Entry 1L5Q (X-ray diffraction, 2.25 A resolution); this record covers chains A and B.

Chain A (and B):
Protein: Glycogen phosphorylase, liver form
Source organism: Homo sapiens
Notes: EC 2.4.1.1; chain B of this document is another copy of the same molecule, construct and numbering; everything in this record applies to it too
UniProtKB: P06737 (PHS1_HUMAN); residues 0-846 here correspond to UniProt positions 1-847 (UniProt number = residue number + 1)
Amino-acid sequence (847 residues; each row starts with the number of its first residue; numbering starts at 0):
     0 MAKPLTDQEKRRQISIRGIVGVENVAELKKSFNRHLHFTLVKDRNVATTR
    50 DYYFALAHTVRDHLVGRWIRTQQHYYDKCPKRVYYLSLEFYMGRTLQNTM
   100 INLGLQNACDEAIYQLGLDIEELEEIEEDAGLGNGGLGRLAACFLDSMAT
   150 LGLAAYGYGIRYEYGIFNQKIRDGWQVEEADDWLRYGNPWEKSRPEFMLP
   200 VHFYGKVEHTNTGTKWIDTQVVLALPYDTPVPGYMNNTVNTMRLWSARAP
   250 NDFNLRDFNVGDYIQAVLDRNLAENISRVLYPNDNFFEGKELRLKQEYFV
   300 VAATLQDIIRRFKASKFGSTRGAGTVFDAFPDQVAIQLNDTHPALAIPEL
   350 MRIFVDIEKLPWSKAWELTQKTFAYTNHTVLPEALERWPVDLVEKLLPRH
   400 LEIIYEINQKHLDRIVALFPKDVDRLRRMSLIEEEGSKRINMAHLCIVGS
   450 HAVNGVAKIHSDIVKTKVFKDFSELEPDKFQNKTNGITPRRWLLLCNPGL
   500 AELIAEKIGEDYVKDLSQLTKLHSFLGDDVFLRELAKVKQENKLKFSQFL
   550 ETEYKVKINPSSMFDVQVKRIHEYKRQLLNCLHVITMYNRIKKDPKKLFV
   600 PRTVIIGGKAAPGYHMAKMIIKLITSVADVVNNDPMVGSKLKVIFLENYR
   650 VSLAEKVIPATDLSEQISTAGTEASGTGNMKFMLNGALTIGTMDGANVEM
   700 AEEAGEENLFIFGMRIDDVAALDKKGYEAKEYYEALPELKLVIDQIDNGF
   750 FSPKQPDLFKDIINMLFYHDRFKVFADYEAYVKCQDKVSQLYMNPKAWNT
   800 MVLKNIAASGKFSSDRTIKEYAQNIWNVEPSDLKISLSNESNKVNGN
Not modelled in the structure: 0-21, 251-260, 317-324, 831-846 (chain B: 0-22, 251-260, 317-324, 831-846)
Glycans and other covalent adducts: pyridoxal phosphate (PLP) linked to Lys680
Ligand contacts:
  - cp403700 (700; [5-chloro-1H-indol-2-carbonyl-phenylalaninyl]-azetidine-3-carboxylic acid), molecule 1: Phe37, Thr38, Leu39, Val40, Phe53, His57, Arg184, Tyr185, Gly186, Asn187, Pro188
  - cp403700 (700), molecule 2: Arg60, Leu63, Val64, Trp67, Pro188, Trp189, Glu190, Lys191, Ser192, Tyr226, Pro229
  - caffeine (CFF), molecule 1: Trp174, His614, Lys617, Met618
  - caffeine (CFF), molecule 2: Asn282, Asp283, Asn284, Phe285, Glu382, His571, Ala610, Gly612, Tyr613
  - N-acetyl-beta-D-glucopyranosylamine (NBG): Gly135, Leu136, Leu139, Asp283, Asn284, Asp339, His377, Thr378, Val455, Asn484, Tyr573, Glu672, Ala673, Ser674, Gly675, Thr676
  - pyridoxal phosphate (PLP): Tyr90, Gly134, Gly135, Arg138, Trp491, Val567, Lys568, Lys574, Tyr648, Arg649, Val650, Ala653, Gln665, Glu672, Gly675, Thr676, Gly677
What the authors report for this chain:
  - binding site for caffeine: Trp174, Phe285, Glu382, Glu572, Tyr613, Arg770
  - contacts within the chain: Glu382-Arg770
  - conformationally variable residues (loop rearrangement): Phe285
  - post-translational modification sites: Ser14 (citing earlier work)

How chain A and chain B interact:
Contacting residue pairs (64; chain A residue first):
  His36(A) with Val64(B)
  Phe37(A) with Asp61(B); Val64(B), hydrophobic
  Leu39(A) with Lys191(B)
  Val40(A) with Trp67(B), hydrophobic; Ile68(B)
  Lys41(A) with Arg193(B); Glu195(B), salt bridge
  Thr47(A) with Glu195(B)
  Asp61(A) with Phe37(B)
  Val64(A) with His36(B)
  Ile68(A) with Val40(B)
  Tyr163(A) with Val266(B), hydrophobic; Arg269(B), hydrogen bond; Glu273(B)
  Gly164(A) with Tyr262(B)
  Phe166(A) with Tyr262(B)
  Glu178(A) with Asn250(B)
  Ala179(A) with Arg269(B)
  Asp181(A) with Arg247(B), salt bridge; Arg269(B), salt bridge
  Arg184(A) with Leu222(B); Arg247(B); Ala248(B), hydrogen bond (side chain-backbone); Asn250(B); Arg269(B)
  Tyr185(A) with Pro194(B), hydrophobic; Met197(B), hydrophobic
  Lys191(A) with Leu39(B)
  Pro194(A) with Tyr185(B), hydrophobic
  Glu195(A) with Lys41(B), salt bridge
  Met197(A) with Tyr185(B), hydrophobic
  Leu222(A) with Arg184(B)
  Arg247(A) with Asp181(B), salt bridge; Arg184(B)
  Ala248(A) with Arg184(B), hydrogen bond (backbone-side chain)
  Asn250(A) with Glu178(B); Arg184(B)
  Tyr262(A) with Phe166(B); Val278(B); Pro281(B), hydrophobic; Pro611(B), hydrophobic
  Ile263(A) with Pro281(B)
  Val266(A) with Tyr163(B), hydrophobic; Val278(B), hydrophobic
  Leu267(A) with Asn274(B); Arg277(B)
  Arg269(A) with Tyr163(B), hydrogen bond; Ala179(B); Asp181(B), salt bridge; Arg184(B)
  Asn270(A) with Asn270(B); Asn274(B), hydrogen bond; Arg277(B), hydrogen bond
  Asn274(A) with Leu267(B); Asn270(B), hydrogen bond
  Arg277(A) with Leu267(B); Asn270(B), hydrogen bond
  Val278(A) with Tyr262(B); Val266(B), hydrophobic
  Pro281(A) with Tyr262(B), hydrophobic; Ile263(B)
  Leu291(A) with Leu267(B), hydrophobic
  Pro611(A) with Tyr262(B), hydrophobic
Also at the interface, not in a pair above, chain A (49 interface residues in all): Thr38, Asp42, Asn44, Arg60, Gly65, Trp67, Glu162, Glu177, Arg193, Glu273, Leu279, Tyr280
Also at the interface, not in a pair above, chain B (47 interface residues in all): Thr38, Asp42, Thr47, Arg60, Gly65, Gln72, Gly164, Glu177, Tyr280, Leu291

Summary:
49 residues of chain A face 47 of chain B across their interface; the contacts include 8 hydrogen bonds and 6
salt bridges. Among the polar pairs are Lys41(A)-Glu195(B), Asp181(A)-Arg247(B) and Asp181(A)-Arg269(B). From
the paper: a binding site for caffeine at Trp174(A), Phe285(A) and Glu382(A) among others; a modification site
at Ser14(A).
Both chains are Glycogen phosphorylase, liver form (Homo sapiens). Entry 1L5Q (Human liver glycogen
phosphorylase a complexed with caffeine, N-Acetyl-beta-D-glucopyranosylamine, and CP-403700) was determined by
X-ray diffraction, deposited together with 1L5R, 1L5S and 1L7X.
